PDB entry 7VCF | electron microscopy, 2.50 A resolution | chains A and I of the 15 polymer chains in the assembly

Chain A:
Protein: Tic214
Organism: Chlamydomonas reinhardtii
UniProt: P36495 (YCF78_CHLRE); numbering as in UniProt (aligned over 1-1995)
Sequence (1995 residues; row label = number of the first residue in the row):
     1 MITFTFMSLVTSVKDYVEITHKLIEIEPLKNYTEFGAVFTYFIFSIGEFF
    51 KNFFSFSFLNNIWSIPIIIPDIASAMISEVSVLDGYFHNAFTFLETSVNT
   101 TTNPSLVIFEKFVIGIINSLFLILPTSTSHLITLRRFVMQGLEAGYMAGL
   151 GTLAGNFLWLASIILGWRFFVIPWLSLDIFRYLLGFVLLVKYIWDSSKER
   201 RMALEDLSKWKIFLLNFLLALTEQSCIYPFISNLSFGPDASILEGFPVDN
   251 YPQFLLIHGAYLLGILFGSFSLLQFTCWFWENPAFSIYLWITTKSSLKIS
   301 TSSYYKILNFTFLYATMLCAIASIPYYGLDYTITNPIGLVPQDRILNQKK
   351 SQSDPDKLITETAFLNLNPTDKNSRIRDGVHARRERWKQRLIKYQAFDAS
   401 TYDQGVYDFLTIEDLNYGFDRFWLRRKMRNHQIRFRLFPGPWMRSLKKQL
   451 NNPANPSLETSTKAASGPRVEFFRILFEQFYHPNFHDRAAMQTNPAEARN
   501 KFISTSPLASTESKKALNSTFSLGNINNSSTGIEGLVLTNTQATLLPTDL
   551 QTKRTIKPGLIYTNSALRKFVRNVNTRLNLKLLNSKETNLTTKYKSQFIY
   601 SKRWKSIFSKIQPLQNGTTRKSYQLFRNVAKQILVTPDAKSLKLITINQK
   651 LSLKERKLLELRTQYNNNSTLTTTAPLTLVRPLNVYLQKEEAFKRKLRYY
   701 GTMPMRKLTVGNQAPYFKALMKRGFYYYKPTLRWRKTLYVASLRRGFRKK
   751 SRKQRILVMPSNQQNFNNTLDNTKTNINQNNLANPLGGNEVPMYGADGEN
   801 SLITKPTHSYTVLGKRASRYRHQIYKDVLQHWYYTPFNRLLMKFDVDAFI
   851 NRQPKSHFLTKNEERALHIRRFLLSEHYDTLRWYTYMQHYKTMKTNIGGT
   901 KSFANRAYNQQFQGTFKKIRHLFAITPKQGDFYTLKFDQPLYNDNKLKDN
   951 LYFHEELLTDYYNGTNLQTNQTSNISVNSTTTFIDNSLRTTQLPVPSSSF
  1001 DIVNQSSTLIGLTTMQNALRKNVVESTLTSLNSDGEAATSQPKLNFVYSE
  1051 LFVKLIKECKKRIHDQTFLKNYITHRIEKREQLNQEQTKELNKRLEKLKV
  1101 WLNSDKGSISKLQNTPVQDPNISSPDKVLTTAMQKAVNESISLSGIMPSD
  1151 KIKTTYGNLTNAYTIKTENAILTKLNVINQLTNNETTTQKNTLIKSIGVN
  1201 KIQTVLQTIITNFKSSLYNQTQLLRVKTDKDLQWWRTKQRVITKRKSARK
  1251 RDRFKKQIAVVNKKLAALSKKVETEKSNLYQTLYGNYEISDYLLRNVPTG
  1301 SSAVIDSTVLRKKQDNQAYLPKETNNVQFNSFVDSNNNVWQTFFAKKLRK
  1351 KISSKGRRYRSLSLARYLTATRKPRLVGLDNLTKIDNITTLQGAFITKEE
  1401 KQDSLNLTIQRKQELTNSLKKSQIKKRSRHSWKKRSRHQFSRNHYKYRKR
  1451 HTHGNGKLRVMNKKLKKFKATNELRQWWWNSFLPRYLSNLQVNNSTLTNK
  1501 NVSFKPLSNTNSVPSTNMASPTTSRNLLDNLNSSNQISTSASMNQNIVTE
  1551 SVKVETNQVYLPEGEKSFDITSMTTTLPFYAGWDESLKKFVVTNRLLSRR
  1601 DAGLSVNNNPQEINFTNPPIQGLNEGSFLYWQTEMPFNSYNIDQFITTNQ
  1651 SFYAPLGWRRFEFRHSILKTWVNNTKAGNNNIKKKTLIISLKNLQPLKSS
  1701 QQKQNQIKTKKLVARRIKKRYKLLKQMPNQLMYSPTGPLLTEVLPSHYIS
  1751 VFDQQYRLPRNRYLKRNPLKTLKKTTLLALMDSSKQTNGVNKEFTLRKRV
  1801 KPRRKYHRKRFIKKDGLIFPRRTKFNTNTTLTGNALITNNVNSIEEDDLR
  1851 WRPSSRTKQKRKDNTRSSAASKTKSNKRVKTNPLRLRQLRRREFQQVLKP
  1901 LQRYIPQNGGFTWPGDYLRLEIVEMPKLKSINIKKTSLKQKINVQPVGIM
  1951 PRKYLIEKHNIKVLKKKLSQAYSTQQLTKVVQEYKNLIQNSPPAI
Unresolved in the structure: 1-7, 97-103, 433-466, 489-534, 587-596, 669-677, 760-800, 982-1044, 1107-1124, 1183-1223, 1264-1346, 1492-1565, 1675-1684, 1829-1846, 1856-1887, 1990-1995
Modified residues: T1795 (phosphothreonine; TPO)
Ligand contacts: inositol hexakisphosphate (IHP): W1235, K1238, I1242, Y1359, K1457, V1460, K1464, I1689, S1690, L1691, K1692

Chain I:
Protein: Toc39
Organism: Chlamydomonas reinhardtii
UniProt: A8J6H7 (A8J6H7_CHLRE); residues 1-363 here = UniProt positions 1-363
Sequence (363 residues; numbered 1 to 363; the number before each row is that of its first residue):
     1 MGASQESELDFVPRLSFLPIEWRSIGSAFGLKDKSGAAANGRATFTVRQG
    51 VDAAELTSTGRVIDGQADVGASLKLNTLAIGVSASNITFHSGLDDPTAAA
   101 AQRSSLIPSLKLTAAKQFKRDNYIAVSYDLKHQKPELSACWTGEAGADRA
   151 TLLVNVDPVMRSVKLAAAVRTPGPEWRKVLYNDETDLLEYPADDGARHTL
   201 YVQHEVRGRDLLHATRLGCRLDLGRLVNYVVDFVDYRIEENIPSFVWNVP
   251 LLPQLYSLLVPADNDEQVRHRITGWELDVSHDFARSGLLPVVAISKTSKK
   301 LLGGGTLTASYDAAAREAGVSLSRKGVSVGARVARAEGAAGGLSAGWGRP
   351 SIHVAVEPLGLLQ

How chain A and chain I interact:
Residue-residue contacts (57; chain A residue first):
  I599(A) - V179(I)
  I599(A) - Y181(I)  hydrophobic
  I599(A) - L188(I)  hydrophobic
  Y600(A) - K178(I)
  Y600(A) - V179(I)  hydrogen bond (backbone-backbone)
  Y600(A) - L180(I)
  Y600(A) - Y181(I)  hydrogen bond (backbone-backbone)
  S601(A) - D183(I)  hydrogen bond
  K602(A) - Y181(I)  hydrogen bond (backbone-backbone)
  K602(A) - N182(I)  hydrogen bond
  K602(A) - E189(I)  salt bridge
  R603(A) - D183(I)
  R603(A) - E184(I)  salt bridge
  K605(A) - L180(I)
  K605(A) - Y236(I)
  K605(A) - D263(I)  salt bridge
  K605(A) - N264(I)
  K605(A) - Q267(I)
  S609(A) - D263(I)
  L614(A) - E239(I)
  L614(A) - W247(I)  hydrophobic
  L614(A) - P253(I)
  R620(A) - W247(I)
  R620(A) - N248(I)
  R620(A) - P253(I)
  Y623(A) - E239(I)
  Q624(A) - S244(I)  hydrogen bond
  R627(A) - E240(I)  hydrogen bond (side chain-backbone)
  R627(A) - I242(I)  hydrogen bond (side chain-backbone)
  K631(A) - E240(I)  salt bridge
  K631(A) - N241(I)
  K640(A) - R237(I)
  S641(A) - Y236(I)  hydrogen bond (side chain-backbone)
  S641(A) - E240(I)  hydrogen bond
  L642(A) - E240(I)  hydrogen bond (backbone-side chain)
  K643(A) - D235(I)
  K643(A) - E240(I)  hydrogen bond (backbone-side chain)
  L644(A) - Y236(I)  hydrophobic
  L644(A) - R237(I)
  I647(A) - Y236(I)  hydrophobic
  Q649(A) - Y181(I)
  Q649(A) - D183(I)
  L659(A) - Y181(I)  hydrophobic
  L659(A) - D186(I)
  L659(A) - L188(I)  hydrophobic
  E660(A) - L188(I)
  E660(A) - Y190(I)
  R662(A) - D186(I)  salt bridge
  R662(A) - L187(I)
  T663(A) - L187(I)
  T663(A) - L188(I)  hydrogen bond (side chain-backbone)
  N666(A) - L187(I)
  Q1975(A) - Y181(I)
  Q1975(A) - D186(I)
  Q1976(A) - Y181(I)  hydrogen bond
  Q1976(A) - D183(I)  hydrogen bond (side chain-backbone)
  Q1976(A) - D186(I)  hydrogen bond
Also at the interface, not in a pair above, chain A (29 interface residues in all): F598, K1979
Also at the interface, not in a pair above, chain I (28 interface residues in all): Y256, A262

Overview:
Chain A and chain I form an interface of 29 and 28 residues respectively, with 16 hydrogen bonds and 5 salt
bridges. Polar pairs include K602(A)-E189(I), R603(A)-E184(I) and K605(A)-D263(I). Bound to chain A: inositol
hexakisphosphate.
Here chain A is Tic214 and chain I is Toc39, both from Chlamydomonas reinhardtii. Entry 7VCF (Cryo-EM
structure of Chlamydomonas TOC-TIC supercomplex) was determined by electron microscopy.
